PDB entry 7WAS | X-ray diffraction, 2.40 A resolution | chains A and B

# Chain A (and B)
Molecule: stilbene O-methyltransferase
From: Sorghum bicolor
Notes: chain B of this document is another copy of the same molecule, construct and numbering; everything in this record applies to it too
UniProt: A0A1B6PFV1 (A0A1B6PFV1_SORBI); residue numbers follow UniProt; this construct covers 2-377
Amino-acid sequence (376 residues; each row starts with the number of its first residue):
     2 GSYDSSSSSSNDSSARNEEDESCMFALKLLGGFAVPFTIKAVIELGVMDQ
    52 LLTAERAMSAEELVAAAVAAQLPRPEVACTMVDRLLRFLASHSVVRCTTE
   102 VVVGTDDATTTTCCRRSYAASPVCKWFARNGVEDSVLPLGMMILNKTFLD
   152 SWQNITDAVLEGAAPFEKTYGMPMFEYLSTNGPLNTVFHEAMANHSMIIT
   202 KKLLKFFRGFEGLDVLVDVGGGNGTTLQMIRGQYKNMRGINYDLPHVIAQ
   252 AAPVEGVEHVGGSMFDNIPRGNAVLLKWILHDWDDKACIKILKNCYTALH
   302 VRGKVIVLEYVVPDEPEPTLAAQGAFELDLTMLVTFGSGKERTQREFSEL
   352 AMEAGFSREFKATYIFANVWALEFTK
Not modelled in the structure: 2-14
Cystine bridges: Cys114-Cys115
Residues lining bound ligands:
  - Pterostilbene (3RL): Leu140, Met143, Ile144, Met175, Phe189, Met193, Trp279, His282, Asp283, Tyr311, Glu328, Leu329, Thr332, Met333, Thr336, Phe337
  - NAD (nicotinamide-adenine-dinucleotide): Phe176, Val220, Gly221, Tyr243, Asp244, Leu245, Gly263, Ser264, Met265, Phe266, Asp267, Trp284, Ala288, Lys291
What the authors report for this chain:
  - binding site for Pterostilbene: His282
  - catalytic residues: Glu310
  - mutagenesis - D283A, E342A: decreased catalytic activity on pinostilbene
  - mutagenesis - D283A, E342A: abolished catalytic activity on pterostilbene
  - mutagenesis - I144N, E310A, F337N: decreased catalytic activity on pterostilbene
  - mutagenesis - I144N, F337N: increased catalytic activity on pinostilbene
  - specificity-determining residues: Ile144, Phe337

# Interface between chain A and chain B
Residue-residue contacts (187):
  Arg17(A) with Phe207(B); Tyr365(B), hydrogen bond (side chain-backbone); Ile366(B), hydrogen bond (side chain-backbone)
  Glu20(A) with Lys126(B), salt bridge; Trp127(B); Phe367(B)
  Asp21(A) with Tyr365(B), hydrogen bond; Phe367(B); Ala368(B), hydrogen bond (side chain-backbone)
  Ser23(A) with Val124(B); Trp127(B), hydrogen bond
  Cys24(A) with Trp127(B); Phe367(B), hydrophobic
  Met25(A) with Leu321(B), hydrophobic
  Phe26(A) with Val124(B), hydrophobic
  Ala27(A) with Val124(B); Trp127(B), hydrophobic
  Leu28(A) with Val137(B), hydrophobic
  Lys29(A) with Leu321(B); Gln324(B), hydrogen bond
  Leu30(A) with Val36(B); Pro37(B); Ile40(B), hydrophobic; Val95(B), hydrophobic; Val124(B), hydrophobic
  Leu31(A) with Pro37(B); Phe128(B), hydrophobic; Gly141(B); Ile144(B); Leu145(B)
  Gly32(A) with Glu328(B)
  Gly33(A) with Gly33(B); Phe34(B); Pro37(B)
  Phe34(A) with Gly33(B); Phe34(B), hydrophobic; Pro37(B); Ile144(B), hydrophobic; Leu145(B), hydrophobic; Leu150(B), hydrophobic; Trp153(B), hydrophobic
  Ala35(A) with Trp153(B), hydrophobic; Glu328(B)
  Val36(A) with Leu30(B)
  Pro37(A) with Leu30(B); Leu31(B); Gly33(B); Phe34(B)
  Phe38(A) with Trp153(B), hydrophobic; Gln154(B)
  Thr39(A) with Leu331(B)
  Ile40(A) with Leu30(B), hydrophobic
  Lys41(A) with Gln154(B), hydrogen bond
  Ala42(A) with Ile156(B), hydrophobic; Thr157(B)
  Glu45(A) with Thr157(B), hydrogen bond
  Leu46(A) with Thr157(B); Leu161(B), hydrophobic
  Leu73(A) with Leu161(B)
  Pro74(A) with Leu161(B); Glu162(B)
  Arg75(A) with Glu162(B); Gly163(B)
  Val78(A) with Gly163(B)
  Ala79(A) with Val160(B)
  Met82(A) with Val160(B), hydrophobic; Ala164(B); Leu334(B); Gly338(B)
  Val83(A) with Val160(B), hydrophobic
  Arg85(A) with Asp330(B), salt bridge; Leu331(B); Leu334(B); Gly338(B), hydrogen bond (side chain-backbone); Gly340(B), hydrogen bond (side chain-backbone); Lys341(B)
  Leu86(A) with Leu331(B), hydrophobic
  Arg88(A) with Pro317(B); Phe327(B); Asp330(B), salt bridge
  Phe89(A) with Gln324(B); Phe327(B); Glu328(B); Leu331(B), hydrophobic
  Ala91(A) with Pro317(B), hydrophobic
  Ser92(A) with Pro317(B); Glu318(B); Pro319(B); Gln324(B), hydrogen bond (backbone-side chain); Phe327(B)
  His93(A) with Gln324(B)
  Ser94(A) with Pro319(B)
  Val95(A) with Leu30(B), hydrophobic
  Cys98(A) with Pro317(B), hydrophobic
  Thr100(A) with Glu316(B)
  Thr111(A) with Lys341(B), hydrogen bond; Glu347(B)
  Thr112(A) with Glu347(B)
  Cys114(A) with Arg346(B)
  Pro123(A) with Ser23(B)
  Val124(A) with Ser23(B); Phe26(B), hydrophobic; Ala27(B); Leu30(B), hydrophobic
  Lys126(A) with Glu20(B), salt bridge
  Trp127(A) with Glu20(B); Ser23(B), hydrogen bond; Cys24(B); Ala27(B), hydrophobic
  Phe128(A) with Ala27(B); Leu31(B), hydrophobic
  Gly141(A) with Leu31(B)
  Ile144(A) with Leu31(B); Phe34(B), hydrophobic
  Leu145(A) with Leu31(B); Phe34(B), hydrophobic; Gln154(B), hydrogen bond (backbone-side chain)
  Lys147(A) with Lys147(B); Asp151(B), salt bridge; Gln154(B)
  Leu150(A) with Phe34(B), hydrophobic; Gln154(B)
  Asp151(A) with Lys147(B), salt bridge; Asp151(B)
  Trp153(A) with Phe34(B); Ala35(B), hydrophobic; Phe38(B), hydrophobic
  Gln154(A) with Lys41(B), hydrogen bond; Leu145(B); Lys147(B); Leu150(B)
  Ile156(A) with Ala42(B), hydrophobic
  Thr157(A) with Ala42(B); Glu45(B), hydrogen bond; Leu46(B)
  Val160(A) with Ala79(B); Met82(B), hydrophobic; Val83(B), hydrophobic
  Leu161(A) with Leu46(B), hydrophobic; Leu73(B); Pro74(B)
  Glu162(A) with Arg75(B)
  Gly163(A) with Arg75(B), hydrogen bond (backbone-side chain); Val78(B)
  Ala164(A) with Met82(B)
  Phe207(A) with Asn18(B)
  Tyr311(A) with Leu28(B)
  Glu316(A) with Thr100(B)
  Pro317(A) with Arg88(B); Ala91(B), hydrophobic; Ser92(B); Cys98(B), hydrophobic
  Glu318(A) with Ser92(B)
  Pro319(A) with Ser92(B); Ser94(B)
  Leu321(A) with Lys29(B)
  Gln324(A) with Lys29(B); Ser92(B), hydrogen bond (side chain-backbone); His93(B)
  Phe327(A) with Arg88(B); Phe89(B); Ser92(B)
  Glu328(A) with Leu28(B); Gly32(B); Ala35(B); Phe89(B)
  Asp330(A) with Arg85(B), salt bridge; Arg88(B), salt bridge
  Leu331(A) with Thr39(B); Arg85(B); Phe89(B), hydrophobic
  Leu334(A) with Met82(B), hydrophobic; Arg85(B)
  Gly338(A) with Arg85(B), hydrogen bond (backbone-side chain)
  Gly340(A) with Arg85(B), hydrogen bond (backbone-side chain)
  Lys341(A) with Arg85(B); Thr111(B), hydrogen bond
  Arg346(A) with Cys114(B)
  Glu347(A) with Thr111(B)
  Tyr365(A) with Ala16(B); Asp21(B), hydrogen bond
  Phe367(A) with Asn18(B); Glu20(B); Asp21(B); Cys24(B), hydrophobic
  Ala368(A) with Asp21(B), hydrogen bond (backbone-side chain); Cys24(B), hydrophobic
Also at the interface, not in a pair above, chain A (101 interface residues in all): Glu22, Val69, Arg117, Val137, Leu140, Asn146, Ala159, Pro166, Val313, Asp315, Ala322, Met333, Glu342, Asn369
Also at the interface, not in a pair above, chain B (108 interface residues in all): Ser15, Glu22, Met25, Val69, Leu86, Thr112, Thr113, Arg117, Pro123, Asp135, Leu140, Asn146, Ala159, Pro166, Lys203, Tyr311, Val313, Asp315, Ala322, Met333, Ser339, Glu342, Asn369

# Summary
101 residues of chain A and 108 residues of chain B are in contact, with 23 hydrogen bonds and 8 salt bridges.
Polar contacts include Glu20(A)-Lys126(B), Arg85(A)-Asp330(B) and Arg88(A)-Asp330(B). The paper reports the
catalytic residue Glu310(A); I144N, E310A and F337N of chain A reduce catalytic activity on pterostilbene; 5
substitutions were tested in all.
Both chains are stilbene O-methyltransferase (Sorghum bicolor). Entry 7WAS (SbSOMT in complex with
pterostilbene and nicotinamide adenine dinucleotide(NAD+)) was determined by X-ray diffraction, deposited
together with 7WAQ and 7VB8.
